PDB entry 1IPC | X-ray diffraction, 2.00 A resolution | chain A

Chain A:
Protein: Eukaryotic translation initiation factor 4E
Source organism: Homo sapiens
Reference sequence: P06730 (IF4E_HUMAN); residue numbers follow UniProt; this construct covers 1-217
Chain sequence (217 residues; each row starts with the number of its first residue):
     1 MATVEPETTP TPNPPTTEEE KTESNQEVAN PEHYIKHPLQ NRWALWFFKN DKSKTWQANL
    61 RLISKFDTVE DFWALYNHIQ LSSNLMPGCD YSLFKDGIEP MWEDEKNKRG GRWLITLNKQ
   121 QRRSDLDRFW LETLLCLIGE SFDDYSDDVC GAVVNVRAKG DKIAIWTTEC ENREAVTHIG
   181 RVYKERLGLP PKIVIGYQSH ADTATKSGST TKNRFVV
Unresolved in the structure: 1-26, 206-210
Residues lining bound ligands: 7-methyl-guanosine-5'-triphosphate (MGP): Trp56, Pro100, Met101, Trp102, Glu103, Arg112, Asn155, Arg157, Lys162, Trp166
Swiss-Prot annotation at these positions:
  - region (EIF4EBP1/2/3 binding): His37 to Gln40, Trp73 to Asn77, Glu132 to Gly139
  - binding site (mRNA): Trp56, Gln57, Trp102, Glu103, Arg157 to Lys162, Thr205 to Ser207
  - site: Lys159 (Microbial infection: Interaction with potato virus Y VPg)
  - modified residue: Ala2 (N-acetylalanine), Thr22 (Phosphothreonine), Ser209 (Phosphoserine)

Overview:
Chain A binds 7-methyl-guanosine-5'-triphosphate. From UniProt: 13 mRNA-binding residues.
Chain A is Eukaryotic translation initiation factor 4E (Homo sapiens); the structure, Crystal structure of
eukaryotic initiation factor 4E complexed with 7-methyl GTP, was determined by X-ray diffraction, deposited
together with 1IPB.
